PDB entry 5H4G | X-ray diffraction, 1.77 A resolution | chains A and B

== Chain A (and B) ==
Name: Ribonuclease VapC4
Organism: Pyrococcus horikoshii OT3
Notes: EC 3.1.-.-; chain B of this document is another copy of the same molecule, construct and numbering; everything in this record applies to it too
UniProtKB: O58236 (VAPC4_PYRHO); residue numbers follow UniProt; this construct covers 1-149
Chain sequence (149 residues; row label = number of the first residue in the row):
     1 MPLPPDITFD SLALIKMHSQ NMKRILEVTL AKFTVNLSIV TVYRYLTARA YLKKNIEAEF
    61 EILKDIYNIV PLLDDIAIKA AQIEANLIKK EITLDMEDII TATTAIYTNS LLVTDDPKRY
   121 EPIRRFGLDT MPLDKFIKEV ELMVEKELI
Unresolved in the structure: 1, 52-53, 149 (chain B: 1, 88-93, 147-149)
Residues lining bound ligands: Zn2+ (ZN): Ile39, Pro71, Leu72

== Chain A / chain B interface ==
Contacting residue pairs (41):
  Ile39(A) - Leu72(B)
  Val40(A) - Leu72(B)  hydrophobic
  Val40(A) - Met96(B)  hydrophobic
  Tyr43(A) - Ala80(B)  hydrophobic
  Tyr43(A) - Ala81(B)
  Tyr43(A) - Glu84(B)  hydrogen bond
  Tyr43(A) - Met96(B)  hydrophobic
  Tyr43(A) - Ile99(B)
  Arg44(A) - Glu84(B)  salt bridge
  Arg44(A) - Met96(B)
  Leu46(A) - Ala81(B)  hydrophobic
  Thr47(A) - Ala81(B)
  Thr47(A) - Glu84(B)
  Thr47(A) - Ala85(B)
  Ala50(A) - Ala85(B)  hydrophobic
  Tyr51(A) - Ala85(B)
  Ile56(A) - Ile78(B)
  Ile56(A) - Gln82(B)
  Phe60(A) - Asp74(B)
  Leu72(A) - Ile39(B)
  Asp74(A) - Phe60(B)
  Ala77(A) - Tyr43(B)
  Ile78(A) - Leu46(B)  hydrophobic
  Ile78(A) - Ile56(B)  hydrophobic
  Ile78(A) - Phe60(B)  hydrophobic
  Ala80(A) - Tyr43(B)  hydrophobic
  Ala81(A) - Leu46(B)
  Ala81(A) - Thr47(B)
  Ala81(A) - Ala50(B)
  Glu84(A) - Tyr43(B)  hydrogen bond
  Glu84(A) - Arg44(B)  salt bridge
  Ala85(A) - Ala50(B)
  Ala85(A) - Tyr51(B)
  Ile88(A) - Thr47(B)
  Ile88(A) - Tyr51(B)  hydrophobic
  Lys89(A) - Tyr51(B)
  Met96(A) - Val40(B)  hydrophobic
  Met96(A) - Tyr43(B)  hydrophobic
  Met96(A) - Met96(B)  hydrophobic
  Glu97(A) - Met96(B)
  Ile99(A) - Tyr43(B)
Also at the interface, not in a pair above, chain A (26 interface residues in all): Glu57, Gln82, Ile100
Also at the interface, not in a pair above, chain B (25 interface residues in all): Glu57, Ala77, Asp95, Glu97, Ile100

== Summary ==
Chain A and chain B form an interface of 26 and 25 residues respectively; the contacts include 2 hydrogen
bonds and 2 salt bridges. Polar pairs include Arg44(A)-Glu84(B) and Tyr43(A)-Glu84(B). Bound to chain A: Zn2+.
Chain A and chain B are both Ribonuclease VapC4 (Pyrococcus horikoshii OT3); the structure, Structure of
PIN-domain protein (VapC4 toxin) from Pyrococcus horikoshii, was determined by X-ray diffraction (same
publication as 5H4F).
